3VIR - chains A and C of the 4 polymer chains in the assembly; structure by X-ray diffraction, 2.70 A resolution.

[Chain A (and C)]
Protein: Mating-type switching protein swi5
From: Schizosaccharomyces pombe
Notes: chain C of this document is another copy of the same molecule, construct and numbering; everything in this record applies to it too
Reference sequence: Q9UUB7 (SWI5_SCHPO); residues 1-85 here = UniProt positions 1-85
Chain sequence (85 residues; each row starts with the number of its first residue):
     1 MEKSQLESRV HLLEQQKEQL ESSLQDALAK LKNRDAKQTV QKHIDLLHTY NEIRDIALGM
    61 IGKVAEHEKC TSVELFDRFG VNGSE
Not modelled in the structure: 1-10, 80-85 (chain C: 1-13, 67-85)

[Interface between chain A and chain C]
Pairs across the interface - 12 pairs, chain A then chain C:
  L20(A) - L31(C)  hydrophobic
  E21(A) - L28(C)
  E21(A) - K32(C)
  L24(A) - L24(C)  hydrophobic
  L24(A) - A27(C)  hydrophobic
  L24(A) - L28(C)  hydrophobic
  Q25(A) - L28(C)
  A27(A) - L24(C)  hydrophobic
  L28(A) - L24(C)
  L28(A) - Q25(C)
  L31(A) - E21(C)
  K32(A) - E21(C)
Also at the interface, not in a pair above, chain A (10 interface residues in all): E14, K17
Also at the interface, not in a pair above, chain C (10 interface residues in all): D35, Q38, K42

[Summary]
Chain A and chain C each contribute 10 residues to their interface.
Chain A and chain C are both Mating-type switching protein swi5 (Schizosaccharomyces pombe); the structure,
Crystal strcture of Swi5 from fission yeast, was determined by X-ray diffraction (same publication as 3VIQ).
